6SCS - chains A and B of the 4 polymer chains in the assembly; structure by X-ray diffraction, 2.20 A resolution.

== Chain A (and B) ==
Name: Cell division protein SepF
Source organism: Corynebacterium glutamicum ATCC 13032
Notes: chain B of this document is another copy of the same molecule, construct and numbering; everything in this record applies to it too
UniProtKB: Q8NNN6 (Q8NNN6_CORGL); numbering as in UniProt (aligned over 64-136)
Amino-acid sequence (74 residues; numbered 63 to 136; the number before each row is that of its first residue):
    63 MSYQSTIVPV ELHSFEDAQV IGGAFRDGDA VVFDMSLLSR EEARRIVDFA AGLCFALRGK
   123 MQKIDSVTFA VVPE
Not modelled in the structure: 63-66 (chain B: 63-69)
Construct notes: initiating methionine (63)
Metal / ion sites: Mg2+ near His75 (its only coordinating residue here)
Reported in the primary citation:
  - mutagenesis - K125E/F131A: abolished growth
  - mutagenesis - K125E/F131A: abolished localization
  - mutagenesis - K125E/F131A (7.2-fold): decreased binding to FtsZ

== How chain A and chain B interact ==
Residue-residue contacts (35):
  Phe77(A) - Asp110(B)
  Gln81(A) - Phe117(B)
  Gly84(A) - Phe117(B)
  Gly85(A) - Phe117(B)
  Arg88(A) - Phe117(B)  hydrogen bond (side chain-backbone)
  Arg88(A) - Ala118(B)
  Arg88(A) - Arg120(B)
  Arg106(A) - Arg107(B)
  Arg107(A) - Arg106(B)
  Arg107(A) - Asp110(B)  salt bridge
  Asp110(A) - Phe77(B)
  Asp110(A) - Arg107(B)  salt bridge
  Asp110(A) - Asp110(B)
  Asp110(A) - Phe111(B)
  Phe111(A) - Asp110(B)
  Phe111(A) - Ala113(B)
  Phe111(A) - Gly114(B)
  Phe111(A) - Phe117(B)  hydrophobic
  Ala113(A) - Phe111(B)
  Gly114(A) - Phe111(B)
  Gly114(A) - Gly114(B)
  Gly114(A) - Leu115(B)
  Leu115(A) - Gly114(B)
  Leu115(A) - Ala118(B)
  Phe117(A) - Gly84(B)
  Phe117(A) - Gly85(B)
  Phe117(A) - Arg88(B)  hydrogen bond (backbone-side chain)
  Phe117(A) - Phe111(B)  hydrophobic
  Ala118(A) - Arg88(B)
  Ala118(A) - Leu115(B)
  Ala118(A) - Ala118(B)  hydrophobic
  Ala118(A) - Leu119(B)  hydrophobic
  Leu119(A) - Ala118(B)  hydrophobic
  Leu119(A) - Leu119(B)  hydrophobic
  Arg120(A) - Arg88(B)
Other interface residues (no listed pair), chain B (16 interface residues in all): Gln81

== In short ==
The chain A/chain B interface involves 16 residues from each chain, with 2 hydrogen bonds and 2 salt bridges.
Among the polar pairs are Arg107(A)-Asp110(B) and Arg88(A)-Phe117(B). The paper reports that K125E/F131A of
chain A abolish growth; K125E/F131A of chain A abolish localization.
Both chains are Cell division protein SepF (Corynebacterium glutamicum ATCC 13032). Entry 6SCS (Cell Division
Protein SepF in complex with C-terminal domain of FtsZ) was determined by X-ray diffraction, deposited
together with 6SAT and 6SCP.
